PDB entry 8PTM | electron microscopy, 2.90 A resolution | chains C and D of the 11 polymer chains in the assembly

== Chain C (and D) ==
Protein: Transcription termination factor Rho
From: Escherichia coli
Notes: EC 3.6.4.-; chain D of this document is another copy of the same molecule, construct and numbering; everything in this record applies to it too
UniProtKB: P0AG30 (RHO_ECOLI); residue numbers follow UniProt; this construct covers 1-419
Chain sequence (419 residues; each row starts with the number of its first residue):
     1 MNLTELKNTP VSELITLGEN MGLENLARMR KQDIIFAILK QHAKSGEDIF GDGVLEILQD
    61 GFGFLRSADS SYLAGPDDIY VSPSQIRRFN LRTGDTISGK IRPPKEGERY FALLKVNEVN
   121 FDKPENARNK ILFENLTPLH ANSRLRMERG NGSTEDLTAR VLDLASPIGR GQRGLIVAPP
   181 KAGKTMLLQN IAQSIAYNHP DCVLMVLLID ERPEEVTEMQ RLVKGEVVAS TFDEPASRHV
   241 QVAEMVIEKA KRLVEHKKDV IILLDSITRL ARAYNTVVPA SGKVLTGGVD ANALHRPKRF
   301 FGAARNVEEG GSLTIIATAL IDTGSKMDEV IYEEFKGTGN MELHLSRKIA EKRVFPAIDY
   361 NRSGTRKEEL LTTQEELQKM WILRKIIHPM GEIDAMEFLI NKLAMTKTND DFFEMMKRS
Not modelled in the structure: 419
UniProt features mapped onto this chain:
  - region: Gly61 to Arg66 (RNA-binding 1), Asp78 to Tyr80 (RNA-binding 1), Glu108 to Tyr110 (RNA-binding 1), Val284 to Gly288 (RNA-binding 2)
  - binding site (ATP): Gly169 to Gly174, Lys181 to Met186, Arg212
  - site: Lys326 (RNA-binding 2)
Ion coordination: Mg2+: Thr185 (together with ADP)
Residues lining bound ligands:
  - ADP (adenosine-5'-diphosphate), molecule 1: Thr158, Pro179, Pro180, Lys181, Ala182, Gly183, Lys184, Thr185, Met186, Phe355
  - ADP, molecule 2: Arg366, Lys367, Glu369
What the authors report for this chain:
  - self-association interface (contacts with another copy of this molecule); pairs are residue here / residue on that copy: Arg128-Asn25, Arg28, Lys283
  - conformationally variable residues (loop rearrangement): Lys283

== How chain C and chain D interact ==
Contacting residue pairs (58; chain C residue first):
  Asn90(C) - Asn25(D)
  Asn90(C) - Arg28(D)  hydrogen bond (backbone-side chain)
  Arg92(C) - Arg28(D)  hydrogen bond (side chain-backbone)
  Asp95(C) - Arg28(D)  salt bridge
  Ala127(C) - Arg28(D)  hydrogen bond (backbone-side chain)
  Arg128(C) - Asn25(D)  hydrogen bond
  Arg128(C) - Ala27(D)
  Arg128(C) - Arg28(D)
  Asn129(C) - Ala27(D)
  Lys130(C) - Ala27(D)
  Lys130(C) - Arg28(D)
  Ile131(C) - Ser12(D)
  Ile131(C) - Ala27(D)
  Leu132(C) - Ala27(D)  hydrogen bond (backbone-backbone)
  Leu132(C) - Arg28(D)
  Glu134(C) - Arg30(D)  salt bridge
  Asn135(C) - Val11(D)
  Asn135(C) - Met29(D)  hydrogen bond (side chain-backbone)
  Asn135(C) - Arg30(D)
  Asn135(C) - Lys31(D)  hydrogen bond (side chain-backbone)
  Pro138(C) - Pro213(D)
  Pro138(C) - Thr217(D)  hydrogen bond (backbone-side chain)
  Leu139(C) - Glu214(D)
  His140(C) - Glu214(D)
  His140(C) - Glu215(D)  salt bridge
  His140(C) - Glu218(D)  salt bridge
  Arg173(C) - Arg212(D)
  Arg173(C) - Pro213(D)
  Arg173(C) - Glu214(D)  salt bridge
  Arg173(C) - Phe232(D)
  Lys283(C) - Asn275(D)
  Lys283(C) - Thr276(D)
  Lys283(C) - Val278(D)  hydrogen bond (side chain-backbone)
  Lys283(C) - Ala280(D)
  Ala291(C) - Thr276(D)
  His295(C) - Asp233(D)  hydrogen bond (side chain-backbone)
  His295(C) - Pro235(D)
  Lys298(C) - Phe232(D)
  Lys298(C) - Asp233(D)
  Gly302(C) - Phe232(D)
  Gly302(C) - Asp233(D)
  Arg305(C) - Pro213(D)
  Glu308(C) - Arg221(D)  salt bridge
  Glu333(C) - Gly324(D)
  Glu333(C) - Ser325(D)
  Glu334(C) - Arg272(D)  salt bridge
  Lys336(C) - Thr323(D)
  Gly337(C) - Arg212(D)  hydrogen bond (backbone-side chain)
  Thr338(C) - Arg212(D)
  Thr338(C) - Phe232(D)
  Asn340(C) - Arg212(D)
  Asn340(C) - Glu214(D)  hydrogen bond
  Thr365(C) - Lys181(D)
  Arg366(C) - Lys181(D)
  Arg366(C) - Arg212(D)
  Lys367(C) - Glu218(D)  salt bridge
  Trp381(C) - Arg353(D)  hydrogen bond (backbone-side chain)
  His388(C) - Glu351(D)  salt bridge
Also at the interface, not in a pair above, chain C (39 interface residues in all): Leu91, Thr137, Arg252, Glu255, Arg299, Gly339
Also at the interface, not in a pair above, chain D (32 interface residues in all): Ile15, Glu234, Pro279

== Overview ==
39 residues of chain C and 32 residues of chain D are in contact, with 13 hydrogen bonds and 9 salt bridges.
Polar contacts include Asp95(C)-Arg28(D), Glu134(C)-Arg30(D) and His140(C)-Glu215(D). Ligands of chain C: ADP.
UniProt lists 13 ATP-binding residues on chain C. The paper reports conformational variability at Lys283(C); a
self-association interface involving Arg28(C), Arg128(C) and Lys283(C).
Both chains are Transcription termination factor Rho (Escherichia coli). Entry 8PTM (Structure of the
transcription termination factor Rho in complex with Rof and ADP) was determined by electron microscopy
together with 8PTG, 8PTN, 8PTO and 8PTP from the same study.
